6TOZ - chain A; structure by X-ray diffraction, 1.94 A resolution.

== Chain A ==
Molecule: Amylase
From: Bacillus licheniformis
Notes: EC 3.2.1.1
UniProt: I3P686 (I3P686_BACLI); residue numbers follow UniProt; this construct covers 1-483
Chain sequence (483 residues; each row starts with the number of its first residue):
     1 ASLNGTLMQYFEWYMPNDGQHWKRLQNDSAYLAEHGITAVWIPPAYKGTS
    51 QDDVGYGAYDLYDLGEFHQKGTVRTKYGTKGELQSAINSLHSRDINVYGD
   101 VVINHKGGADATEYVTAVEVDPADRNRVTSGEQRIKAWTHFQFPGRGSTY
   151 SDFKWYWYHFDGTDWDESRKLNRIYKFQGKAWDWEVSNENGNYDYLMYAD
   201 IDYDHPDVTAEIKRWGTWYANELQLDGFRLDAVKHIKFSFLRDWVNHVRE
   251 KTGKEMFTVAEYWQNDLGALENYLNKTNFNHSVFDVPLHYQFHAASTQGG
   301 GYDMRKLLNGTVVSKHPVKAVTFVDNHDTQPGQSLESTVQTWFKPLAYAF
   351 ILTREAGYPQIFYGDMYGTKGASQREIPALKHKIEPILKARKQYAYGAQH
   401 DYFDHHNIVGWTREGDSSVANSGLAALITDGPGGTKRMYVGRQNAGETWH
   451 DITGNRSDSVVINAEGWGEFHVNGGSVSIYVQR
Unresolved in the structure: 1-2
Bound ions: Ca2+ site 1: Asn104, Asp194, Asp200, His235; Ca2+ site 2: Asp161, Ala181, Asp183, Asp202, Asp204; Na+ site 1: Asp161, Asp183, Asp194, Asp200, Ile201; Na+ site 2: Gly300, Tyr302, His406, Asn407, Asp430
From the paper describing this entry:
  - conformationally variable residues (side-chain flip): Trp184
  - catalytic residues: Asp231, Glu261, Asp328
  - binding site for acarbose: Thr38, Tyr56, His105, Arg229, Asp231, His235, Glu255, Phe257, Glu261, Val318, His327, Asp328, Tyr358
  - binding site for alpha-D-glucopyranose: Glu189, Lys234, Tyr290, Pro317, Glu355, Gly357
  - contacts within the chain: Tyr98-Phe257 (pi stacking), Phe257-Tyr358 (pi stacking)
  - mutagenesis - F257A, F257A/Y358A (5-fold), Y358A: decreased catalytic activity on raw starch
  - mutagenesis - F257A, Y358A (3.5-fold): decreased binding to starch granules
  - mutagenesis - F257A, Y358A: unchanged catalytic activity
  - mutagenesis - F257A/Y358A (5-fold): decreased catalytic activity on corn starch

== Summary ==
Asn104, Asp194, Asp200 and His235 form the Ca2+ site 1. Asp161, Ala181, Asp183, Asp202 and Asp204 coordinate
Ca2+ site 2. From the paper: catalytic residues Asp231, Glu261 and Asp328; F257A, F257A/Y358A and Y358A reduce
catalytic activity on raw starch.
Chain A is Amylase (Bacillus licheniformis); the structure, Crystal structure of Bacillus paralicheniformis
alpha-amylase in complex with acarbose, was determined by X-ray diffraction (same publication as 6TOY, 6TP0,
6TP1 and 6TP2).
